8YF6 - chains B and C of the 3 polymer chains in the assembly; structure by electron microscopy, 3.23 A resolution.

# Chain B (and C)
Molecule: Capsid protein alpha
Organism: Dragon grouper nervous necrosis virus
Notes: chain C of this document is another copy of the same molecule, construct and numbering; everything in this record applies to it too
UniProtKB: Q9E6H7 (Q9E6H7_9VIRU); residues 1-338 here = UniProt positions 1-338
Chain sequence (338 residues; numbered 1 to 338; the number before each row is that of its first residue):
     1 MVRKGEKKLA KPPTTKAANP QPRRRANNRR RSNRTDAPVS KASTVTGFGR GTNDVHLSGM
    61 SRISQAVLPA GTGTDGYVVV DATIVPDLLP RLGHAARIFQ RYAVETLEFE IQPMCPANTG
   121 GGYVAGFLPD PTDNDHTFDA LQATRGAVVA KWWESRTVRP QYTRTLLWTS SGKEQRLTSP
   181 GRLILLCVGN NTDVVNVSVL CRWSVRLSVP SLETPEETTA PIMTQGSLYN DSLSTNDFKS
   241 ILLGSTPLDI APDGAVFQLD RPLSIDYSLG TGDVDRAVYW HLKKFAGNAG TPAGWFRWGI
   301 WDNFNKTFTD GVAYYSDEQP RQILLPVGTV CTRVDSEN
Not modelled in the structure: 1-51, 216-338 (chain C: 1-34, 216-338)
Bound ions: Ca2+ site 1: Gln100, Ser170, Glu213 (shared with 2 residues of chain A); Ca2+ site 2: Asp130, Asp133 (shared with Gln100(C), Ser170(C), Glu213(C) of chain C)
What the authors report for this chain:
  - mutagenesis - I323A: unchanged binding to low pH (5.0)
  - mutagenesis - R276A: unchanged binding to pH 5.0
  - mutagenesis - W301A: decreased stability
  - mutagenesis - W280A, L324A, P326A: abolished binding to low pH (5.0)
  - mutagenesis - Q322A: decreased binding to pH 5.0

# Chain B / chain C interface
Pairs across the interface - 42 pairs, chain B then chain C:
  Ala117(B) with Ser40(C)
  Asn118(B) with Val39(C)
  Pro129(B) with Trp168(C); Val209(C), hydrophobic
  Asp130(B) with Gln100(C); Trp168(C); Ser170(C), hydrogen bond
  Asp133(B) with Gln100(C), hydrogen bond; Ser170(C); Glu213(C)
  Asp135(B) with Thr214(C), hydrogen bond
  Phe138(B) with Phe48(C), hydrophobic
  Asp139(B) with Leu212(C)
  Gln142(B) with Phe48(C)
  Ala143(B) with Ser211(C); Leu212(C)
  Thr144(B) with Gly49(C); Pro210(C)
  Arg145(B) with Gly49(C); Gly51(C), hydrogen bond (side chain-backbone); Asn53(C)
  Gly146(B) with Gly49(C), hydrogen bond (backbone-backbone)
  Ala147(B) with Phe48(C)
  Val149(B) with Ser43(C); Val45(C), hydrophobic
  Lys151(B) with Ser40(C), hydrogen bond; Lys41(C), hydrogen bond (side chain-backbone)
  Trp153(B) with Ser40(C), hydrogen bond; Lys41(C)
  Glu154(B) with Ala42(C); Ser43(C), hydrogen bond (side chain-backbone)
  Arg156(B) with Ser43(C), hydrogen bond
  Gln161(B) with Pro210(C)
  Lys173(B) with Lys173(C), hydrogen bond (backbone-side chain)
  Glu174(B) with Lys173(C), hydrogen bond (side chain-backbone); Glu174(C), hydrogen bond (side chain-backbone); Leu177(C)
  Arg176(B) with Trp168(C); Ser170(C), hydrogen bond; Ser171(C); Gly172(C); Thr178(C)
Also at the interface, not in a pair above, chain B (27 interface residues in all): Val124, Thr132, Val148, Ala150
Also at the interface, not in a pair above, chain C (27 interface residues in all): Arg50, Thr52

# Summary
Chain B and chain C each contribute 27 residues to their interface, with 14 hydrogen bonds. Among the polar
pairs are Asp130(B)-Ser170(C), Asp133(B)-Gln100(C) and Asp135(B)-Thr214(C). From the paper: W280A, L324A and
P326A of chain B abolish binding to low pH (5.0); W301A of chain B reduces stability; 7 substitutions were
tested in all.
Chain B and chain C are both Capsid protein alpha (Dragon grouper nervous necrosis virus); the structure,
Cryo-EM structure of Dragon Grouper nervous necrosis virus-like particle at pH8.0 (3.23A), was determined by
electron microscopy together with 8YF7, 8YF8 and 8YF9 from the same study.
